Entry 2H5J (X-ray diffraction, 2.00 A resolution); this record covers chains D and F of the 6 polymer chains in the assembly.

# Chain D
Name: caspase-3, p12 subunit
From: Homo sapiens
Notes: EC 3.4.22.-
Reference sequence: P42574 (CASP3_HUMAN); residue numbers follow UniProt; this construct covers 184-277
Chain sequence (95 residues; each row starts with the number of its first residue):
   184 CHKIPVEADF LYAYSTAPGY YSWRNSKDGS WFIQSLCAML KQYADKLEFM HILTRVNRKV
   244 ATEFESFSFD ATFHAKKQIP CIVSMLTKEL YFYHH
Disordered / not traced: 184, 278
Construct notes: expression tag (278)
Swiss-Prot annotation at these positions:
  - modified residue: Arg207 (Microbial infection: ADP-riboxanated arginine)

# Chain F
Name: Ac-DMQD-Cho
Chain sequence (5 residues; numbered 1 to 5; the number before each row is that of its first residue):
     1 XDMQX
Modified / non-standard residues: ACE (acetyl group) at position 1; ASJ ((3S)-3-amino-4-hydroxybutanoic acid) at position 5

# Interface between chain D and chain F
Residue-residue contacts (20):
  Tyr204(D) - Gln4(F)
  Ser205(D) - Met3(F)
  Ser205(D) - Gln4(F)
  Ser205(D) - ASJ_5(F)  hydrogen bond (backbone-backbone)
  Trp206(D) - Asp2(F)
  Trp206(D) - Met3(F)
  Trp206(D) - Gln4(F)
  Arg207(D) - ACE_1(F)
  Arg207(D) - Asp2(F)
  Arg207(D) - Met3(F)  hydrogen bond (backbone-backbone)
  Arg207(D) - Gln4(F)  hydrogen bond (side chain-backbone)
  Arg207(D) - ASJ_5(F)
  Asn208(D) - ACE_1(F)
  Asn208(D) - Asp2(F)  hydrogen bond
  Ser209(D) - ACE_1(F)  hydrogen bond (backbone-backbone)
  Ser209(D) - Met3(F)  hydrogen bond
  Trp214(D) - Asp2(F)
  Ser249(D) - Asp2(F)
  Phe250(D) - Asp2(F)  hydrogen bond (backbone-side chain)
  Phe256(D) - Gln4(F)
Also at the interface, not in a pair above, chain D (11 interface residues in all): Glu248

# In short
The interface between chain D and chain F involves 11 residues on one side and 5 on the other, with 7 hydrogen
bonds. Polar pairs include Arg207(D)-Gln4(F), Asn208(D)-Asp2(F) and Ser209(D)-Met3(F).
Here chain D is caspase-3, p12 subunit (Homo sapiens) and chain F is Ac-DMQD-Cho. Entry 2H5J (Crystal
strusture of caspase-3 with inhibitor Ac-DMQD-Cho) was determined by X-ray diffraction (same publication as
2H5I and 2H65).
